PDB entry 9EE8 | electron microscopy, 2.63 A resolution | chains B and E of the 5 polymer chains in the assembly

Chain B:
Name: Guanine nucleotide-binding protein G(I)/G(S)/G(T) subunit beta-1
Source organism: Homo sapiens
Reference sequence: P62873 (GBB1_HUMAN); numbering as in UniProt (aligned over 2-340)
Sequence (345 residues; row label = number of the first residue in the row; numbers below 1 keep their minus sign (Gly-4 is residue -4)):
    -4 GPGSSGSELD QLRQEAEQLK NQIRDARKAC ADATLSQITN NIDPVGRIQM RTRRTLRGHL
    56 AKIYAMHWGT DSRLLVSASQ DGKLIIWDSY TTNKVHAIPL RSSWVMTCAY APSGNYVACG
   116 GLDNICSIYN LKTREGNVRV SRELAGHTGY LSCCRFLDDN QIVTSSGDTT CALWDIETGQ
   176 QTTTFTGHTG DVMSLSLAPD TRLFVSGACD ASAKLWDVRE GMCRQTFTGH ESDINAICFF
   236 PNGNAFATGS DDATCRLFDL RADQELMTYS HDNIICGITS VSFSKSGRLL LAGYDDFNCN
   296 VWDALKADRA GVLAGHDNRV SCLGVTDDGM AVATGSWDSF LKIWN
Not modelled in the structure: -4 to 4
Construct notes: expression tag (-4 to 1)
Disulfide bonds: Cys121-Cys149
Swiss-Prot annotation at these positions:
  - modified residue: Ser2 (N-acetylserine), His266 (Phosphohistidine)

Chain E:
Name: nanobody Nb35
Source organism: Lama glama
Notes: antibody fragment or engineered binder
Sequence (156 residues; numbered -21 to 134; the number before each row is that of its first residue; numbers below 1 keep their minus sign (Met-21 is residue -21)):
   -21 MKYLLPTAAA GLLLLAAQPA MAQVQLQESG GGLVQPGGSL RLSCAASGFT FSNYKMNWVR
    39 QAPGKGLEWV SDISQSGASI SYTGSVKGRF TISRDNAKNT LYLQMNSLKP EDTAVYYCAR
    99 CPAPFTRDCF DVTSTTYAYR GQGTQVTVSS HHHHHH
Not modelled in the structure: -21 to 0, 129-134
Disulfide bonds: Cys22-Cys96, Cys99-Cys107

Interface between chain B and chain E:
Residue-residue contacts (13):
  Cys204(B) - Tyr117(E)
  Asp205(B) - Ala116(E)
  Asp205(B) - Tyr117(E)
  Ala206(B) - Tyr117(E)
  Thr223(B) - Gln1(E)
  Glu226(B) - Gly26(E)
  Glu226(B) - Phe27(E)
  Glu226(B) - Thr28(E)
  Glu226(B) - Tyr32(E)
  Glu226(B) - Arg98(E)  hydrogen bond (backbone-side chain)
  Ser227(B) - Pro100(E)  hydrogen bond (side chain-backbone)
  Ser227(B) - Tyr117(E)
  Asp228(B) - Tyr117(E)  hydrogen bond
Also at the interface, not in a pair above, chain B (12 interface residues in all): Thr184, His225, Asp246, Asp247, Ile270
Also at the interface, not in a pair above, chain E (14 interface residues in all): Val2, Ala101, Pro102, Phe103, Thr114

Summary:
Chain B and chain E form an interface of 12 and 14 residues respectively, with 3 hydrogen bonds. Among the
polar pairs are Glu226(B)-Arg98(E), Ser227(B)-Pro100(E) and Asp228(B)-Tyr117(E).
Here chain B is Guanine nucleotide-binding protein G(I)/G(S)/G(T) subunit beta-1 (Homo sapiens) and chain E is
nanobody Nb35 (Lama glama). Entry 9EE8 (Cryo-EM structure of the adenosine A2A receptor intermediate bound to
a miniGs heterotrimer) was determined by electron microscopy, deposited together with 9EE9 and 9EEA.
